PDB entry 4BKL | X-ray diffraction, 3.25 A resolution | chains E and G of the 5 polymer chains in the assembly

Chain E (and G):
Name: J1 epitope
Notes: chain G of this document is another copy of the same molecule, construct and numbering; everything in this record applies to it too
Amino-acid sequence (37 residues; row label = number of the first residue in the row):
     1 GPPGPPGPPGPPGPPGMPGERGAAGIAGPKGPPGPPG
Not modelled in the structure: 1-10, 36-37 (chain G: 1-9, 35-37)
Modified positions: Pro3, Pro6, Pro9, Pro12, Pro15, Pro18, Pro33, Pro36 (4-hydroxyproline; HYP)
What the authors report for this chain:
  - self-association interface (contacts with another copy of this molecule): Arg21

How chain E and chain G interact:
Contacting residue pairs - 42 pairs, chain E then chain G:
  Pro11(E) with Gly10(G)
  Pro12(E) with Pro11(G); Pro12(G)
  Gly13(E) with Pro11(G), hydrogen bond (backbone-backbone); Pro12(G); Gly13(G), hydrogen bond (backbone-backbone)
  Pro14(E) with Gly13(G)
  Pro15(E) with Pro14(G)
  Gly16(E) with Pro14(G), hydrogen bond (backbone-backbone); Gly16(G)
  Met17(E) with Gly16(G)
  Pro18(E) with Met17(G)
  Gly19(E) with Met17(G), hydrogen bond (backbone-backbone); Gly19(G)
  Glu20(E) with Gly19(G)
  Arg21(E) with Glu20(G); Arg21(G), hydrogen bond (side chain-backbone); Gly22(G)
  Gly22(E) with Glu20(G), hydrogen bond (backbone-backbone); Gly22(G)
  Ala23(E) with Gly22(G)
  Ala24(E) with Ala23(G)
  Gly25(E) with Ala23(G), hydrogen bond (backbone-backbone); Gly25(G)
  Ile26(E) with Gly25(G)
  Ala27(E) with Ile26(G)
  Gly28(E) with Ile26(G), hydrogen bond (backbone-backbone); Ala27(G); Gly28(G)
  Pro29(E) with Gly28(G); Pro29(G)
  Lys30(E) with Pro29(G); Lys30(G); Pro32(G)
  Gly31(E) with Pro29(G), hydrogen bond (backbone-backbone); Lys30(G); Gly31(G); Pro32(G)
  Pro32(E) with Gly31(G)
  Pro33(E) with Pro32(G)
  Gly34(E) with Pro32(G); Gly34(G)
Interface residues without a listed pair, chain G (25 interface residues in all): Pro15, Pro18, Ala24, Pro33
The authors on this interface:
  - interface residues, chain E: Arg21(E)

Overview:
24 residues of chain E and 25 residues of chain G are in contact, with 9 hydrogen bonds. Polar pairs include
Arg21(E)-Arg21(G), Gly13(E)-Pro11(G) and Gly13(E)-Gly13(G). The paper reports the interface residue Arg21(E);
a self-association interface involving Arg21(E).
Chain E and chain G are both J1 epitope; the structure, Crystal structure of the arthritogenic antibody M2139
(Fab fragment) in complex with the triple-helical J1 peptide, was determined by X-ray diffraction.
